4NXM - chains A and Q of the 21 polymer chains in the assembly; structure by X-ray diffraction, 3.65 A resolution.

# Chain A
Molecule: 16S rRNA
Organism: Thermus thermophilus
Sequence (1522 nucleotides; row label = number of the first residue in the row; note: 42 numbers in that range are skipped by the numbering (no residue carries them; nothing is unmodelled there); a row labelled like 190A-190L holds insertion residues (190A, then the next letters in order); numbering starts at 0):
     0 UUUGUUGGAG AGUUUGAUCC UGGCUCAGGG UGAACGCUGG CGGCGUGCCU AAGACAUGCA
    60 AGUCGUGCGG G
    73 CCGCGGGGUU UU
    88 ACUCCG
    95 UGGUC
   101 AGCGGCGGAC GGGUGAGUAA CGCGUGGGU
  129A G
   130 ACCUACCCGG AAGAGGGGGA CAACCCGGGG AAACUCGGGC UAAUCCCCCA UGUGGACCCG
   190 C
190A-190L CCCUUGGGGUGU
   191 GUCCAAAGGG CUUU
   216 GCCCGCUUCC GGAUGGGCCC GCGUCCCAUC AGCUAGUUGG UGGGGUAAUG GCCCACCAAG
   276 GCGACGACGG GUAGCCGGUC UGAGAGGAUG GCCGGCCACA GGGGCACUGA GACACGGGCC
   336 CCACUCCUAC GGGAGGCAGC AGUUAGGAAU CUUCCGCAAU GGGCGCAAGC CUGACGGAGC
   396 GACGCCGCUU GGAGGAAGAA GCCCUUCGGG GUGUAAACUC CUGAA
   442 CCCGGGACGA AACCCCCGAC GA
   474 GGGGACUGAC GGUACCGGG
   494 GUAAUAGCGC CGGCCAACUC CGUGCCAGCA GCCGCGGUAA UACGGAGGGC GCGAGCGUUA
   554 CCCGGAUUCA CUGGGCGUAA AGGGCGUGUA GGCGGCCUGG GGCGUCCCAU GUGAAAGACC
   614 ACGGCUCAAC CGUGGGGGAG CGUGGGAUAC GCUCAGGCUA GACGGUGGGA GAGGGUGGUG
   674 GAAUUCCCGG AGUAGCGGUG AAAUGCGCAG AUACCGGGAG GAACGCCGAU GGCGAAGGCA
   734 GCCACCUGGU CCACCCGUGA CGCUGAGGCG CGAAAGCGUG GGGAGCAAAC CGGAUUAGAU
   794 ACCCGGGUAG UCCACGCCCU AAACGAUGCG CGCUAGGUCU CUGGGUCU
   848 CCUGGGGGCC GAAGCUAACG CGUUAAGCGC GCCGCCUGGG GAGUACGGCC GCAAGGCUGA
   908 AACUCAAAGG AAUUGACGGG GGCCCGCACA AGCGGUGGAG CAUGUGGUUU AAUUCGAAGX
   968 AACGCGAAGA ACCUUACCAG GCCUUGACAU GCUAGG
 1003A G
  1004 AACCCGGGUG AAAGCCUGGG GUGCCCC
1030A-1030D GCGA
  1031 GGGGAGCCCU AGCACAGGUG CUGCAUGGCC GUCGUCAGCU CGUGCCGUGA GGUGUUGGGU
  1091 UAAGUCCCGC AACGAGCGCA ACCCCCGCCG UUAGUUGCCA GCGGUUCGGC CGGGCACUCU
  1151 AACGGGACUG CCCGCGAAA
  1171 GCGGGAGGAA GGAGGGGACG ACGUCUGGUC AGCAUGGCCC UUACGGCCUG GGCGACACAC
  1231 GUGCUACAAU GCCCACUACA AAGCGAUGCC ACCCGGCAAC GGGGAGCUAA UCGCAAAAAG
  1291 GUGGGCCCAG UUCGGAUUGG GGUCUGCAAC CCGACCCCAU GAAGCCGGAA UCGCUAGUAA
  1351 UCGCGGAUCA G
 1361A C
  1362 CAUGCCGCGG UGAAUACGUU CCCGGGCCUU GUACACACXG CCXGUXACGC CAUGGGAGCG
  1422 GGCUCUACCC GAAGUCGCCG GG
  1446 AGCCUACGGG
  1459 CAGGCGCCGA GGGUAGGGCC CGUGACUGGG GCGAAGUCGU AACAAGGUAG CUGUACCGGA
  1519 AGGUGCGGCU GGAUCCACUC CUUUCU
Disordered / not traced: 0-4, 1534-1538
Modified / non-standard residues: PSU (pseudouridine-5'-monophosphate) at position 516, M2G (N2-dimethylguanosine-5'-monophosphate) at position 966, 5MC (5-methylcytidine-5'-monophosphate) at position 967, 2MG (2N-methylguanosine-5'-monophosphate) at position 1207, 5MC (5-methylcytidine-5'-monophosphate) at position 1400, 4OC (4n,o2'-methylcytidine-5'-monophosphate) at position 1402, 5MC (5-methylcytidine-5'-monophosphate) at position 1404, 5MC (5-methylcytidine-5'-monophosphate) at position 1407, UR3 (3-methyluridine-5'-monophoshate) at position 1498, MA6 (6N-dimethyladenosine-5'-monophoshate) at position 1518, MA6 (6N-dimethyladenosine-5'-monophoshate) at position 1519, PSU (pseudouridine-5'-monophosphate) at position 1540, PSU (pseudouridine-5'-monophosphate) at position 1541
Ion coordination: Mg2+ site 1 near U5 (its only coordinating residue here); Mg2+ site 2: G11, U12, G22; Mg2+ site 3 near G21 (its only coordinating residue here); Mg2+ site 4: C48, G115; Mg2+ site 5 near A59 (its only coordinating residue here); Mg2+ site 6: G61, G105; Mg2+ site 7 near C89 (its only coordinating residue here); Mg2+ site 8 near C92 (its only coordinating residue here); Mg2+ site 9 near U98 (its only coordinating residue here); Mg2+ site 10 near G107 (its only coordinating residue here); Mg2+ site 11 near G113 (its only coordinating residue here); Mg2+ site 12 near G117 (its only coordinating residue here); 99 more Mg2+ sites not listed

# Chain Q
Molecule: ribosomal protein S17
Organism: Thermus thermophilus
UniProtKB: Q5SHP7 (RS17_THET8); numbering as in UniProt (aligned over 1-105)
Chain sequence (105 residues; each row starts with the number of its first residue):
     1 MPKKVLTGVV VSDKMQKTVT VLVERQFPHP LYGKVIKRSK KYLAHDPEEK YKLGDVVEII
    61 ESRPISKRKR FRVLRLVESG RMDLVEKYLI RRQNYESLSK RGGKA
Disordered / not traced: 1, 101-105
Ion coordination: Mg2+ site 1: Asp13, Glu49; Mg2+ site 2: Ser39 (shared with C280(A) of chain A)

# Chain A / chain Q interface
Pairs across the interface - 83 pairs, chain A then chain Q:
  G127(A) - Pro2(Q)  hydrogen bond to the sugar
  G127(A) - Glu61(Q)  hydrogen bond to the base
  G128(A) - Pro2(Q)  sugar contact
  G128(A) - Lys3(Q)  sugar contact
  G128(A) - Glu61(Q)  sugar contact
  A130(A) - Arg63(Q)  salt bridge to the phosphate
  U190E(A) - Lys3(Q)  base contact
  U190E(A) - Ser62(Q)  base contact
  U190E(A) - Arg63(Q)  hydrogen bond to the base
  U190E(A) - Arg72(Q)  hydrogen bond to the base
  C234(A) - Pro64(Q)  sugar contact
  C234(A) - Arg70(Q)  hydrogen bond to the phosphate
  C235(A) - Glu61(Q)  base contact
  C235(A) - Arg70(Q)  salt bridge to the phosphate
  C235(A) - Phe71(Q)  sugar contact
  G236(A) - Lys4(Q)  hydrogen bond to the sugar
  G236(A) - Lys40(Q)  salt bridge to the phosphate
  G236(A) - Tyr42(Q)  hydrogen bond to the phosphate
  C237(A) - Arg25(Q)  salt bridge to the phosphate
  C237(A) - Lys40(Q)  salt bridge to the phosphate
  C237(A) - Tyr42(Q)  phosphate contact
  G238(A) - Arg25(Q)  salt bridge to the phosphate
  A246(A) - Leu98(Q)  hydrogen bond to the sugar
  A246(A) - Ser99(Q)  sugar contact
  G247(A) - Ser99(Q)  phosphate contact
  G247(A) - Lys100(Q)  salt bridge to the phosphate
  U252(A) - Lys67(Q)  phosphate contact
  U253(A) - Met15(Q)  sugar contact
  U253(A) - Lys67(Q)  salt bridge to the phosphate
  G254(A) - Met15(Q)  sugar contact
  G254(A) - Gln16(Q)  hydrogen bond to the sugar
  G254(A) - Thr18(Q)  hydrogen bond to the phosphate
  G254(A) - Ser66(Q)  hydrogen bond to the phosphate
  G254(A) - Lys67(Q)  phosphate contact
  G254(A) - Lys69(Q)  hydrogen bond to the phosphate
  G255(A) - Gln16(Q)  hydrogen bond to the sugar
  G255(A) - Lys17(Q)  hydrogen bond to the phosphate
  G255(A) - Ile65(Q)  phosphate contact
  G255(A) - Ser66(Q)  phosphate contact
  G255(A) - Lys69(Q)  salt bridge to the phosphate
  U256(A) - Lys17(Q)  salt bridge to the phosphate
  U264(A) - Arg63(Q)  sugar contact
  U264(A) - Pro64(Q)  hydrogen bond to the sugar
  G265(A) - Pro64(Q)  sugar contact
  G265(A) - Ile65(Q)  sugar contact
  G265(A) - Ser66(Q)  sugar contact
  G265(A) - Lys67(Q)  hydrogen bond to the sugar
  G266(A) - Lys67(Q)  sugar contact
  C267(A) - Lys67(Q)  phosphate contact
  A273(A) - Gln16(Q)  hydrogen bond to the sugar
  G275(A) - Lys14(Q)  phosphate contact
  G275(A) - Met15(Q)  sugar contact
  G276(A) - Ser12(Q)  hydrogen bond to the phosphate
  G276(A) - Met15(Q)  phosphate contact
  G276(A) - Thr20(Q)  phosphate contact
  G276(A) - Arg68(Q)  hydrogen bond to the sugar
  C277(A) - Lys41(Q)  salt bridge to the phosphate
  C277(A) - Leu43(Q)  phosphate contact
  C277(A) - Arg68(Q)  salt bridge to the phosphate
  G278(A) - Lys41(Q)  salt bridge to the phosphate
  G278(A) - Arg92(Q)  base contact
  G278(A) - Tyr95(Q)  base contact
  A279(A) - Tyr95(Q)  hydrogen bond to the phosphate
  A279(A) - Leu98(Q)  base contact
  C280(A) - Arg38(Q)  hydrogen bond to the sugar
  C280(A) - Ser39(Q)  hydrogen bond to the base
  C280(A) - Arg91(Q)  base contact
  C564(A) - Leu31(Q)  base contact
  C564(A) - Tyr32(Q)  sugar contact
  U582(A) - Asn94(Q)  hydrogen bond to the sugar
  A583(A) - Arg91(Q)  phosphate contact
  A583(A) - Asn94(Q)  sugar contact
  G584(A) - Lys87(Q)  salt bridge to the phosphate
  G584(A) - Arg91(Q)  salt bridge to the phosphate
  G585(A) - Lys34(Q)  hydrogen bond to the phosphate
  G585(A) - Lys37(Q)  phosphate contact
  C586(A) - Lys34(Q)  salt bridge to the phosphate
  G635(A) - Pro2(Q)  sugar contact
  U636(A) - Pro2(Q)  sugar contact
  G760(A) - Asn94(Q)  hydrogen bond to the base
  G760(A) - Ser97(Q)  base contact
  G760(A) - Leu98(Q)  sugar contact
  C896(A) - Lys100(Q)  phosphate contact
Other interface residues (no listed pair), chain A (49 interface residues in all): G129A, G190F, C272, A300, G597, U598, C647, A759, G761, C879, G895, C897
Other interface residues (no listed pair), chain Q (48 interface residues in all): Gln26, Phe27, Pro28, Val35, Arg81, Ile90

# Overview
49 residues of chain A face 48 of chain Q across their interface; the contacts include 25 hydrogen bonds and
16 salt bridges. Among the polar pairs are G127(A)-Glu61(Q), U190E(A)-Arg63(Q) and U190E(A)-Arg72(Q). G11(A),
U12(A) and G22(A) coordinate Mg2+ site 2.
Chain A is 16S rRNA and chain Q is ribosomal protein S17, both from Thermus thermophilus; the structure,
Crystal Structure of the 30S ribosomal subunit from a GidB (RsmG) mutant of Thermus thermophilus (HB8), was
determined by X-ray diffraction.
